1Z0V - chains C and D of the 6 polymer chains in the assembly; structure by X-ray diffraction, 3.00 A resolution.

[Chain C (and D)]
Name: Putative protease La homolog type
From: Archaeoglobus fulgidus
Notes: EC 3.4.21.53; fragment: proteolytic domain; chain D of this document is another copy of the same molecule, construct and numbering; everything in this record applies to it too
UniProtKB: O29883 (LONH_ARCFU); numbering as in UniProt (aligned over 417-621)
Sequence (205 residues; each row starts with the number of its first residue):
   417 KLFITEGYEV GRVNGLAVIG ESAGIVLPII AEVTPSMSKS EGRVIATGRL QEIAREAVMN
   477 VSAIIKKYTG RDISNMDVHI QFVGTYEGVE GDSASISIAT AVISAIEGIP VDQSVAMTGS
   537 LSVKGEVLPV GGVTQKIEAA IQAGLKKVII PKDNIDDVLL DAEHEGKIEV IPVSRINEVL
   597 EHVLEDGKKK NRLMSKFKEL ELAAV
Not modelled in the structure: 417, 454-456, 615-621 (chain D: 454-456, 615-621)
Swiss-Prot annotation at these positions:
  - active site: Ser509, Lys552
  - mutagenesis: Glu506 (E506A: Slightly decreases proteolytic activity), Asp508 (D508A: No effect), Ser509 (S509A: Completely abolishes proteolytic activity)

[Chain C / chain D interface]
Contacting residue pairs - 38 pairs, chain C then chain D:
  Leu418(C) - Pro545(D)  hydrophobic
  Leu418(C) - Val546(D)
  Arg428(C) - Leu544(D)
  Ile446(C) - Leu544(D)  hydrophobic
  Glu448(C) - Ser538(D)
  Glu448(C) - Val539(D)  hydrogen bond (side chain-backbone)
  Glu448(C) - Lys540(D)  hydrogen bond (side chain-backbone)
  Thr450(C) - Val539(D)
  Met453(C) - Lys482(D)
  Met453(C) - Ser490(D)
  Arg459(C) - Met475(D)  hydrogen bond
  Ile461(C) - Glu472(D)
  Ile461(C) - Met475(D)  hydrophobic
  Ala462(C) - Glu468(D)
  Ala462(C) - Glu472(D)
  Thr463(C) - Glu468(D)
  Thr463(C) - Ile469(D)
  Thr463(C) - Glu472(D)
  Arg465(C) - Glu506(D)
  Gln467(C) - Glu468(D)
  Arg471(C) - Glu468(D)  salt bridge
  His495(C) - Met475(D)
  His495(C) - Asn476(D)
  His495(C) - Val539(D)
  Ile496(C) - Glu472(D)
  Gln497(C) - Glu472(D)
  Gln497(C) - Asn476(D)
  Gln497(C) - Ser509(D)  hydrogen bond
  Gln497(C) - Ala510(D)
  Gln497(C) - Leu537(D)  hydrogen bond (side chain-backbone)
  Phe498(C) - Ser509(D)
  Val499(C) - Pro545(D)  hydrophobic
  Gly500(C) - Pro545(D)
  Gly500(C) - Gly547(D)
  Thr501(C) - Glu506(D)
  Thr501(C) - Gly547(D)
  Glu503(C) - Glu437(D)
  Glu503(C) - Glu506(D)
Interface residues without a listed pair, chain D (22 interface residues in all): Asp488, Ser536, Asp573

[Summary]
21 residues of chain C and 22 residues of chain D are in contact, with 5 hydrogen bonds and 1 salt bridge.
Polar contacts include Arg471(C)-Glu468(D), Glu448(C)-Val539(D) and Glu448(C)-Lys540(D). UniProt lists
active-site residues Ser509(C) and Lys552(C) and 3 mutagenesis sites on chain C.
Chain C and chain D are both Putative protease La homolog type (Archaeoglobus fulgidus); the structure,
Crystal Structure of A. fulgidus Lon proteolytic domain, was determined by X-ray diffraction (same publication
as 1Z0T).
